Entry 3TSA (X-ray diffraction, 1.70 A resolution); this record covers chains A and B.

== Chain A (and B) ==
Name: NDP-rhamnosyltransferase
Source organism: Saccharopolyspora spinosa
Notes: EC 2.4.1.-; chain B of this document is another copy of the same molecule, construct and numbering; everything in this record applies to it too
UniProt: Q9ALM8 (Q9ALM8_9PSEU); residues 1-390 here = UniProt positions 1-390
Amino-acid sequence (391 residues; numbered 0 to 390; the number before each row is that of its first residue; numbering starts at 0):
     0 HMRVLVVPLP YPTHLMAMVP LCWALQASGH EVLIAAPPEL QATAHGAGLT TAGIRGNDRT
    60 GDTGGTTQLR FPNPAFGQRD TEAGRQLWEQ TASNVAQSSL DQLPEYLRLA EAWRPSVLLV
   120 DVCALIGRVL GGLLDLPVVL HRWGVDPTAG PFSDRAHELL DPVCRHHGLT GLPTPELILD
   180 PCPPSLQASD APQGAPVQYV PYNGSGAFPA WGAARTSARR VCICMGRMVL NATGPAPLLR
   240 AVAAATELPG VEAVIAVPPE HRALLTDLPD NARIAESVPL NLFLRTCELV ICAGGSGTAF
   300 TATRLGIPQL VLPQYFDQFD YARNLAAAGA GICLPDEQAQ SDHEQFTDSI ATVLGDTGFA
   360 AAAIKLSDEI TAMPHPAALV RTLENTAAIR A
Not modelled in the structure: 54-67, 386-390 (chain B: 0, 56-67, 385-390)
Differences from the reference sequence: expression tag (0); conflict A360 (Ser in Q9ALM8)
What the authors report for this chain:
  - self-association interface (contacts with another copy of this molecule); pairs are residue here / residue on that copy: W22-W22 (pi stacking)
  - binding site for alpha-D-glucopyranose: R78, D319
  - catalytic residues: D120 (proposed by the authors, not directly observed)
  - mutagenesis - T297A, T300D, T300V: abolished catalytic activity (citing earlier work)
  - mutagenesis - V94M, F315W: decreased catalytic activity
  - mutagenesis - N202D: abolished catalytic activity
  - mutagenesis - Y10F, F315A, F315G: abolished expression

== Interface between chain A and chain B ==
Contacting residue pairs (58):
  P19(A) with A26(B)
  W22(A) with W22(B); Q25(B); G47(B)
  A23(A) with A26(B), hydrophobic
  Q25(A) with W22(B); V199(B)
  A26(A) with P19(B); A23(B), hydrophobic; H374(B); P375(B); A376(B), hydrogen bond (backbone-backbone)
  S27(A) with H374(B); A376(B)
  E30(A) with R284(B), salt bridge
  L32(A) with F207(B), hydrophobic
  H44(A) with G45(B); S204(B); G205(B), hydrogen bond (side chain-backbone)
  G45(A) with H44(B); G47(B), hydrogen bond (backbone-backbone)
  A46(A) with W22(B); A46(B); G47(B)
  G47(A) with W22(B); G45(B), hydrogen bond (backbone-backbone); A46(B); Y201(B)
  L48(A) with S204(B); G205(B)
  T49(A) with G203(B); G205(B); L281(B)
  T50(A) with G205(B), hydrogen bond (backbone-backbone); A206(B); F207(B), hydrogen bond (backbone-backbone)
  A111(A) with A212(B)
  W112(A) with F207(B)
  V199(A) with Q25(B)
  Y201(A) with G47(B)
  S204(A) with H44(B), hydrogen bond (side chain-backbone); L48(B)
  G205(A) with H44(B), hydrogen bond (backbone-side chain); L48(B); T49(B); T50(B), hydrogen bond (backbone-backbone)
  A206(A) with T50(B)
  F207(A) with L32(B), hydrophobic; T50(B), hydrogen bond (backbone-backbone)
  A212(A) with A111(B), hydrophobic
  L281(A) with T49(B)
  R284(A) with E30(B), salt bridge
  H374(A) with A26(B); S27(B); G28(B)
  P375(A) with A26(B)
  A376(A) with A26(B), hydrogen bond (backbone-backbone); S27(B)
Interface residues without a listed pair, chain A (35 interface residues in all): H0, G28, A51, L108, G203, P278
Interface residues without a listed pair, chain B (34 interface residues in all): W112, Q197, P278, R303

== Summary ==
35 residues of chain A face 34 of chain B across their interface, with 11 hydrogen bonds and 2 salt bridges.
Polar contacts include E30(A)-R284(B), H44(A)-G205(B) and S204(A)-H44(B). From the paper: the catalytic
residue D120(A); T297A, T300D and T300V of chain A, among others, abolish catalytic activity; 9 substitutions
were tested in all.
Chain A and chain B are both NDP-rhamnosyltransferase (Saccharopolyspora spinosa); the structure, Spinosyn
Rhamnosyltransferase SpnG, was determined by X-ray diffraction, deposited together with 3UYK and 3UYL.
